PDB entry 8QKU | electron microscopy, 3.80 A resolution | chains A and I of the 20 polymer chains in the assembly

[Chain A]
Molecule: Histone H3
From: Saccharomyces cerevisiae S288C
UniProtKB: P61830 (H3_YEAST); residues 0-135 here correspond to UniProt positions 1-136 (UniProt number = residue number + 1)
Sequence (136 residues; numbered 0 to 135; the number before each row is that of its first residue; numbering starts at 0):
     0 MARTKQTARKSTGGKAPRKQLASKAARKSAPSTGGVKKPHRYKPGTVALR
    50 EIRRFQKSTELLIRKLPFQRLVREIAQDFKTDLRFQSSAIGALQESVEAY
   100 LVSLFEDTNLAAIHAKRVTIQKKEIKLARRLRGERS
Not modelled in the structure: 0-36, 134-135
Construct notes: conflict Glu123 (Asp124 in P61830)
UniProt features mapped onto this chain:
  - modified residue: Lys4 (N6,N6,N6-trimethyllysine), Lys9 (N6-acetyllysine), Ser10 (Phosphoserine), Lys14 (N6,N6-dimethyllysine), Lys18 (N6-acetyllysine), Lys23 (N6-acetyllysine), Lys27 (N6,N6,N6-trimethyllysine), Lys36 (N6,N6,N6-trimethyllysine), Lys37 (N6-acetyllysine), Lys56 (N6-acetyllysine), Lys64 (N6-acetyllysine), Lys79 (N6,N6,N6-trimethyllysine)

[Chain I]
Molecule: 177-nt DNA strand
Sequence (177 nucleotides; each row starts with the number of its first residue; numbers below 1 keep their minus sign (DG-96 is residue -96)):
   -96 GCATTAATGCATCCGCGGCCGCCCTGGAGAATCCCGGTGCCGAGGCCGCT
   -46 CAATTGGTCGTAGACAGCTCTAGCACCGCTTAAACGCACGTACGCGCTGT
     4 CCCCCGCGTTTTAACCGCCAAGGGGATTACTCCCTAGTCTCCAGGCACGT
    54 GTCAGATATATACATCCTGTGCATGTA

[How chain A and chain I interact]
Pairs across the interface (13; chain A residue first):
  Lys42(A) - DT-6(I)  sugar contact
  Lys42(A) - DA-5(I)  salt bridge to the phosphate
  Arg72(A) - DC-23(I)  salt bridge to the phosphate
  Arg83(A) - DC-23(I)  sugar contact
  Arg83(A) - DA-22(I)  salt bridge to the phosphate
  Phe84(A) - DG-24(I)  phosphate contact
  Phe84(A) - DC-23(I)  phosphate contact
  Ser86(A) - DG-24(I)  hydrogen bond to the phosphate
  Arg116(A) - DG-3(I)  phosphate contact
  Arg116(A) - DC-2(I)  salt bridge to the phosphate
  Val117(A) - DG-3(I)  hydrogen bond to the phosphate
  Thr118(A) - DG-3(I)  hydrogen bond to the phosphate
  Gln120(A) - DC-2(I)  hydrogen bond to the phosphate
Interface residues without a listed pair, chain A (10 interface residues in all): Gln85
Interface residues without a listed pair, chain I (8 interface residues in all): DC-4

[Overview]
10 residues of chain A face 8 of chain I across their interface; the contacts include 4 hydrogen bonds and 4
salt bridges. Polar pairs include Ser86(A)-DG-24(I), Val117(A)-DG-3(I) and Thr118(A)-DG-3(I).
Here chain A is Histone H3 (Saccharomyces cerevisiae S288C) and chain I is a 177-nt DNA strand. Entry 8QKU
(SWR1-nucleosome complex in configuration 1) was determined by electron microscopy together with 8QKV from the
same study.
